Entry 8D0K (electron microscopy, 4.27 A resolution (low resolution: residue-level contacts below are approximate; hydrogen-bond / salt-bridge calls are withheld)); this record covers chains B and C of the 8 polymer chains in the assembly.

# Chain B
Molecule: CST complex subunit STN1
Source organism: Homo sapiens
UniProt: Q9H668 (STN1_HUMAN); residues 2-368 here = UniProt positions 2-368
Sequence (374 residues; numbered -5 to 368; the number before each row is that of its first residue; numbers below 1 keep their minus sign (Met-5 is residue -5)):
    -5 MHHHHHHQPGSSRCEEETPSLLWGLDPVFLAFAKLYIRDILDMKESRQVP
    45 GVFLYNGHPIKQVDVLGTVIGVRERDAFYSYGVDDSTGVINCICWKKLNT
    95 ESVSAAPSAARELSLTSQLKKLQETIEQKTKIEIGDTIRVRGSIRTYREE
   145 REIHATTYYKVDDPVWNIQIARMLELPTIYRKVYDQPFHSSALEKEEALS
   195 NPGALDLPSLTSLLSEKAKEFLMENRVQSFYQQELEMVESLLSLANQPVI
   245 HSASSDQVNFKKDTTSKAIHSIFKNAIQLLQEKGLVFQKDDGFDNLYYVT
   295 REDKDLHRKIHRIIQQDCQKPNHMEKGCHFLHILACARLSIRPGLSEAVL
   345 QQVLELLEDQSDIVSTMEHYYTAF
Unresolved in the structure: -5 to 6
Differences from the reference sequence: expression tag (-5 to 1)
UniProt features mapped onto this chain:
  - DNA-binding region: Val57 to Val155 (OB)
  - natural variant: Arg135 (R135T: In CRMCC2), Asp157 (D157Y: In CRMCC2)
  - mutagenesis: Asp78 (D78A: Defective of TEN1 binding; when associated with Ala-164 or Ala-167), Ile164 (I164A: Defective of TEN1 binding; when associated with Ala-78), Met167 (M167A: Defective of TEN1 binding; when associated with Ala-78)

# Chain C
Molecule: CST complex subunit TEN1
Source organism: Homo sapiens
UniProt: Q86WV5 (TEN1L_HUMAN); residues 3-123 here = UniProt positions 3-123
Sequence (152 residues; row label = number of the first residue in the row; numbers below 1 keep their minus sign (Met-28 is residue -28)):
   -28 MSYYHHHHHHDYDIPTTENLYFQGAMGSGIQLPKPGTYYLPWEVSAGQVP
    22 DGSTLRTFGRLCLYDMIQSRVTLMAQHGSDQHQVLVCTKLVEPFHAQVGS
    72 LYIVLGELQHQQDRGSVVKARVLTCVEGMNLPLLEQAIREQRLYKQERGG
   122 SQ
Unresolved in the structure: -28 to 2
Differences from the reference sequence: expression tag (-28 to 2)
UniProt features mapped onto this chain:
  - mutagenesis: Tyr115 (Y115A: 2.5-fold reduction in binding affinity for STN1), Arg119 (R119Q: 2-fold reduction in binding affinity for STN1)

# How chain B and chain C interact
Contacting residue pairs (28):
  Tyr30(B) with Gln112(C)
  Arg32(B) with Pro6(C)
  Asp33(B) with Arg119(C)
  Tyr49(B) with Arg119(C)
  Ile64(B) with Pro4(C); Arg92(C)
  Asp78(B) with Pro6(C); Gly7(C)
  Ser80(B) with Gly7(C); Thr8(C); Tyr9(C)
  Thr81(B) with Pro6(C)
  Gly82(B) with Pro6(C)
  Val83(B) with Pro4(C)
  Asn85(B) with Leu3(C)
  Gly129(B) with Val93(C)
  Val159(B) with Glu98(C); Met100(C)
  Trp160(B) with Tyr9(C); Arg27(C); Ile74(C)
  Met167(B) with Ala108(C); Gln112(C)
  Leu168(B) with Glu111(C)
  Tyr174(B) with Tyr115(C)
  Arg175(B) with Tyr115(C)
  Asp179(B) with Tyr115(C); Arg119(C)
Also at the interface, not in a pair above, chain B (24 interface residues in all): Thr62, Pro158, Gln163, Ile164, Pro171
Also at the interface, not in a pair above, chain C (27 interface residues in all): Leu76, Cys96, Val97, Gly99, Leu104, Leu105, Ile109, Leu114, Lys116, Glu118

# Overview
The interface between chain B and chain C involves 24 residues on one side and 27 on the other. UniProt lists
a DNA-binding region and 3 mutagenesis sites on chain B; 2 mutagenesis sites on chain C.
Here chain B is CST complex subunit STN1 and chain C is CST complex subunit TEN1, both from Homo sapiens.
Entry 8D0K (Human CST-DNA polymerase alpha/primase preinitiation complex bound to 4xTEL-foldback template -
PRIM2C advanced PIC) was determined by electron microscopy (same publication as 8D0B).
